8JC0 - chains g and m of the 8 polymer chains in the assembly; structure by electron microscopy, 3.40 A resolution.

Chain g:
Name: T-cell surface glycoprotein CD3 gamma chain
From: Homo sapiens
UniProt: P09693 (CD3G_HUMAN); residue numbers follow UniProt; this construct covers 1-182
Sequence (182 residues; row label = number of the first residue in the row):
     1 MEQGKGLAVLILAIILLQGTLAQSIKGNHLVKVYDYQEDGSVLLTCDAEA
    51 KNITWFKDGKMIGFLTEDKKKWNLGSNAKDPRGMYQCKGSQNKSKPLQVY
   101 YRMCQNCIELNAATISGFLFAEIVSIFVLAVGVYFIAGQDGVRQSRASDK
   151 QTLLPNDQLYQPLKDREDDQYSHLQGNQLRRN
Unresolved in the structure: 1-25, 141-182
Curated features (UniProtKB/Swiss-Prot):
  - motif: Leu153, Leu154 (Di-leucine motif)
  - modified residue (Phosphoserine): Ser145, Ser148
  - glycosylation (N-linked (GlcNAc...) asparagine): Asn52, Asn92
  - mutagenesis: Leu153 (L153A: Abolishes lysosomal targeting; L153I: Diminished but persistent lysosomal targeting), Leu154 (L154A: Abolishes lysosomal targeting; L154A: Diminished but persistent lysosomal targeting; L154I: No effect), Tyr160 (Y160A: Abolishes lysosomal targeting), Leu163 (L163A: Abolishes lysosomal targeting)
Disulfides: Cys46-Cys87, Cys104-Cys107

Chain m:
Name: T cell receptor delta variable 2, T cell receptor delta constant
From: Homo sapiens
UniProt: chimeric construct of A0JD36, B7Z8K6: residues 18-113 from A0JD36 (TRDV2_HUMAN) positions 20-115 (UniProt number = residue number + 2); residues 138-290 from B7Z8K6 positions 1-153 (UniProt number = residue number - 137)
Sequence (310 residues; numbered -19 to 290; the number before each row is that of its first residue; numbers below 1 keep their minus sign (Met-19 is residue -19)):
   -19 MDMRVPAQLLGLLLLWLSGARCMDYKDDDDKGGSETGAIELVPEHQTVPV
    31 SIGVPATLRCSMKGEAIGNYYINWYRKTQGNTMTFIYREKDIYGPGFKDN
    81 FQGDIDIAKNLAVLKILAPSERDEGSYYCACDTLGMGGEYTDKLIFGKGT
   131 RVTVEPRSQPHTKPSVFVMKNGTNVACLVKEFYPKDIRINLVSSKKITEF
   181 DPAIVISPSGKYNAVKLGKYEDSNSVTCSVQHDNKTVHSTDFEVKTDSTD
   231 HVKPKETENTKQPSKSCHKPKAIVHTEKVNMMSLTVLGLRMLFAKTVAVN
   281 FLLTAKLFFL
Unresolved in the structure: -19 to 255, 290
Sequence notes: initiating methionine (-19); expression tag (-18 to 17); linker (114-137)
Curated features (UniProtKB/Swiss-Prot):
  - glycosylation (N-linked (GlcNAc...) asparagine): Asn151, Asn214

Chain g / chain m interface:
Residue-residue contacts - 4 pairs, chain g then chain m:
  Ala78(g) with Lys258(m)
  Phe135(g) with Phe288(m), hydrophobic
  Ile136(g) with Leu287(m), hydrophobic
  Gln139(g) with Phe288(m)
Also at the interface, not in a pair above, chain g (5 interface residues in all): Gln105
Also at the interface, not in a pair above, chain m (4 interface residues in all): Thr284

Summary:
5 residues of chain g and 4 residues of chain m are in contact. Curated annotation (UniProt) lists 4
mutagenesis sites on chain g.
Here chain g is T-cell surface glycoprotein CD3 gamma chain and chain m is T cell receptor delta variable 2, T
cell receptor delta constant, both from Homo sapiens. Entry 8JC0 (V gamma9 V delta2 TCR and CD3 complex in
LMNG) was determined by electron microscopy (same publication as 8JBV, 8JCB, 8WXE, 8WY0, 8WYI and 8YC0).
